PDB entry 2A69 | X-ray diffraction, 2.50 A resolution | chains C and D of the 6 polymer chains in the assembly

# Chain C
Molecule: DNA-directed RNA polymerase beta chain
From: Thermus thermophilus
Notes: EC 2.7.7.6
UniProt: Q8RQE9 (RPOB_THET8); residues 1-1119 here = UniProt positions 1-1119
Sequence (1119 residues; row label = number of the first residue in the row):
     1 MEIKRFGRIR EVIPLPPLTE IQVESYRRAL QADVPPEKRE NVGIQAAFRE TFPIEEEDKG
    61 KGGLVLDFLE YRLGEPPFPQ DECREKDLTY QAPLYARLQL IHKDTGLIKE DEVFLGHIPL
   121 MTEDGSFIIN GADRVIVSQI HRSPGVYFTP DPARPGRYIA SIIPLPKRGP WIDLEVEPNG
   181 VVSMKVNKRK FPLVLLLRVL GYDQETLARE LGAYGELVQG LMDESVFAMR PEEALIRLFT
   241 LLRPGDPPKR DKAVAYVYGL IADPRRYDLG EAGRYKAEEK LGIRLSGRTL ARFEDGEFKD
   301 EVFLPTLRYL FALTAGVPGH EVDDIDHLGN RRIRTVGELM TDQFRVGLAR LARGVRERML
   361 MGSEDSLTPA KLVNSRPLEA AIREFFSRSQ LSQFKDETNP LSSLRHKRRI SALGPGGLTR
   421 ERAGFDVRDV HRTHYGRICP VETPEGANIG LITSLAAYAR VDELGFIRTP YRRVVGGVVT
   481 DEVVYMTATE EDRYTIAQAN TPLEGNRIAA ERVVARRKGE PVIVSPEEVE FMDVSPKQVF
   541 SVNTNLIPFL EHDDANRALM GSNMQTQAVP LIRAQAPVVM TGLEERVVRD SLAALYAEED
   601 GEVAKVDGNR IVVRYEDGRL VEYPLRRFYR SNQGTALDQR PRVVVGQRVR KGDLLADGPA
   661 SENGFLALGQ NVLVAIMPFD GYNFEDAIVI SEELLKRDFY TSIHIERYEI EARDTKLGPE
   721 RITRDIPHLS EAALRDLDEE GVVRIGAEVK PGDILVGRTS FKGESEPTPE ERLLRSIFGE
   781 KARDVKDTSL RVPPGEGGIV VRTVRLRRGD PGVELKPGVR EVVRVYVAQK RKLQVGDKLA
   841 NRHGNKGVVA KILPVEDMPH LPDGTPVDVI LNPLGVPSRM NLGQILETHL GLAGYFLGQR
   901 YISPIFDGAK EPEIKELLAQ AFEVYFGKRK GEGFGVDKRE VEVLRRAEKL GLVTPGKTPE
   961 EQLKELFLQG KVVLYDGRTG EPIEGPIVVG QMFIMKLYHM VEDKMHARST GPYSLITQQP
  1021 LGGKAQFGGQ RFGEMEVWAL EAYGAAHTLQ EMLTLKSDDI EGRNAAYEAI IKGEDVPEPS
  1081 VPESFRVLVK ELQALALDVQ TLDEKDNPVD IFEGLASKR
Ion coordination: Mg2+ site 1: Glu11, Ile13; Mg2+ site 2 near Val12 (its only coordinating residue here); Mg2+ site 3 near Glu75 (its only coordinating residue here); Mg2+ site 4 near Glu210 (its only coordinating residue here); Mg2+ site 5 near Glu301 (its only coordinating residue here); Mg2+ site 6: Leu367, Thr368; Mg2+ site 7 near Arg422 (its only coordinating residue here); Mg2+ site 8: Pro440 (shared with Arg1078(D) of chain D); Mg2+ site 9 near Ala447 (its only coordinating residue here); Mg2+ site 10 near Glu463 (its only coordinating residue here); Mg2+ site 11 near Tyr471 (its only coordinating residue here); Mg2+ site 12: Leu546, Gln565; 13 more Mg2+ sites not listed
Small-molecule neighbours: rifapentine (RPT): Arg134, Val137, Ser389, Gln390, Leu391, Ser392, Gln393, Phe394, Lys395, Asp396, His406, Arg409, Ser411, Leu413, Gly414, Pro444, Ile452, Gln633

# Chain D
Molecule: DNA-directed RNA polymerase beta' chain
From: Thermus thermophilus
Notes: EC 2.7.7.6
UniProt: Q8RQE8 (RPOC_THET8); residues 1-1524 here = UniProt positions 1-1524
Sequence (1524 residues; row label = number of the first residue in the row):
     1 MKKEVRKVRI ALASPEKIRS WSYGEVEKPE TINYRTLKPE RDGLFDERIF GPIKDYECAC
    61 GKYKRQRFEG KVCERCGVEV TKSIVRRYRM GHIELATPAA HIWFVKDVPS KIGTLLDLSA
   121 TELEQVLYFS KYIVLDPKGA ILNGVPVEKR QLLTDEEYRE LRYGKQETYP LPPGVDALVK
   181 DGEEVVKGQE LAPGVVSRLD GVALYRFPRR VRVEYVKKER AGLRLPLAAW VEKEAYKPGE
   241 ILAELPEPYL FRAEEEGVVE LKELEEGAFL VLRREDEPVA TYFLPVGMTP LVVHGEIVEK
   301 GQPLAEAKGL LRMPRQVRAA QVEAEEEGET VYLTLFLEWT EPKDYRVQPH MNVVVPEGAR
   361 VEAGDKIVAA IDPEEEVIAE AEGVVHLHEP ASILVVKARV YPFEDDVEVS TGDRVAPGDV
   421 LADGGKVKSD VYGRVEVDLV RNVVRVVESY DIDARMGAEA IQQLLKELDL EALEKELLEE
   481 MKHPSRARRA KARKRLEVVR AFLDSGNRPE WMILEAVPVL PPDLRPMVQV DGGRFATSDL
   541 NDLYRRLINR NNRLKKLLAQ GAPEIIIRNE KRMLQEAVDA LLDNGRRGAP VTNPGSDRPL
   601 RSLTDILSGK QGRFRQNLLG KRVDYSGRSV IVVGPQLKLH QCGLPKRMAL ELFKPFLLKK
   661 MEEKGIAPNV KAARRMLERQ RDIKDEVWDA LEEVIHGKVV LLNRAPTLHR LGIQAFQPVL
   721 VEGQSIQLHP LVCEAFNADF DGDQMAVHVP LSSFAQAEAR IQMLSAHNLL SPASGEPLAK
   781 PSRDIILGLY YITQVRKEKK GAGLEFATPE EALAAHERGE VALNAPIKVA GRETSVGRLK
   841 YVFANPDEAL LAVAHGIVDL QDVVTVRYMG KRLETSPGRI LFARIVAEAV EDEKVAWELI
   901 QLDVPQEKNS LKDLVYQAFL RLGMEKTARL LDALKYYGFT FSTTSGITIG IDDAVIPEEK
   961 KQYLEEADRK LLQIEQAYEM GFLTDRERYD QILQLWTETT EKVTQAVFKN FEENYPFNPL
  1021 YVMAQSGARG NPQQIRQLCG LRGLMQKPSG ETFEVPVRSS FREGLTVLEY FISSHGARKG
  1081 GADTALRTAD SGYLTRKLVD VTHEIVVREA DCGTTNYISV PLFQPDEVTR SLRLRKRADI
  1141 EAGLYGRVLA REVEVLGVRL EEGRYLSMDD VHLLIKAAEA GEIQEVPVRS PLTCQTRYGV
  1201 CQKCYGYDLS MARPVSIGEA VGIVAAQSIG EPGTQLTMRT FHTGGVAGAA DITQGLPRVI
  1261 ELFEARRPKA KAVISEIDGV VRIEETEEKL SVFVESEGFS KEYKLPKEAR LLVKDGDYVE
  1321 AGQPLTRGAI DPHQLLEAKG PEAVERYLVE EIQKVYRAQG VKLHDKHIEI VVRQMMKYVE
  1381 VTDPGDSRLL EGQVLEKWDV EALNERLIAE GKTPVAWKPL LMGVTKSALS TKSWLSAASF
  1441 QNTTHVLTEA AIAGKKDELI GLKENVILGR LIPAGTGSDF VRFTQVVDQK TLKAIEEARK
  1501 EAVEAKERPA ARRGVKREQP GKQA
Not modelled in the structure: 1, 252-363, 1506-1524
Ion coordination: Mg2+ site 1 near Lys3 (its only coordinating residue here); Mg2+ site 2: Arg9 (shared with Asp1098(C), Gln1100(C) of chain C); Mg2+ site 3: Gly24, Glu25, Val26; Zn2+ site 1: Cys58, Cys60, Cys73, Cys76; Mg2+ site 4 near Val72 (its only coordinating residue here); Mg2+ site 5: Asp107, Asn1442; Mg2+ site 6: Glu183, Arg220; Mg2+ site 7 near Leu250 (its only coordinating residue here); Mg2+ site 8: Ile371, Asp372; Mg2+ site 9: Glu389, Pro390; Mg2+ site 10 near Arg414 (its only coordinating residue here); Mg2+ site 11 near Asp469 (its only coordinating residue here); 34 more Mg2+ sites not listed; 1 more Zn2+ sites not listed

# How chain C and chain D interact
Pairs across the interface - 352 pairs, chain C then chain D:
  Phe425(C) with Lys1079(D); Ala1082(D), hydrophobic; Asp1083(D)
  Arg428(C) with Arg1078(D), hydrogen bond (backbone-side chain); Leu1086(D)
  Asp429(C) with Arg1078(D); Lys1079(D)
  Val430(C) with Ser1074(D); His1075(D), hydrogen bond (backbone-side chain); Arg1078(D)
  Arg432(C) with Lys1047(D); Pro1048(D); Phe1053(D)
  His434(C) with Phe1071(D)
  Tyr435(C) with Leu1068(D), hydrophobic; Phe1071(D), hydrophobic
  Pro440(C) with Arg1078(D), hydrogen bond (backbone-side chain)
  Val441(C) with Arg1078(D)
  Thr443(C) with Arg1078(D)
  Gln498(C) with Val1067(D); Leu1068(D)
  Asn500(C) with Thr1066(D), hydrogen bond; Val1067(D)
  Arg512(C) with Glu975(D), salt bridge
  Arg516(C) with Leu1068(D)
  Gly519(C) with Phe1053(D)
  Glu520(C) with Lys1047(D), salt bridge; Phe1053(D)
  Pro521(C) with Phe1053(D); Val1055(D); Ile1072(D), hydrophobic
  Val539(C) with Val1067(D), hydrophobic; Phe1071(D), hydrophobic
  Phe540(C) with Tyr1070(D), hydrophobic
  Glu551(C) with Gly1064(D); Leu1065(D), hydrogen bond (backbone-backbone)
  His552(C) with Phe1061(D), hydrogen bond (side chain-backbone); Arg1062(D), hydrogen bond (side chain-backbone); Glu1063(D); Gly1064(D), hydrogen bond (side chain-backbone)
  Asp553(C) with Tyr1070(D), hydrogen bond (backbone-side chain)
  Asp554(C) with Phe1061(D); Tyr1070(D)
  Ala555(C) with Tyr1070(D), hydrogen bond (backbone-side chain)
  Ala558(C) with Tyr1070(D)
  Ile676(C) with Ile947(D); Thr948(D); Ile949(D)
  Met677(C) with Thr943(D); Ile947(D)
  Pro678(C) with Ser942(D); Thr943(D); Ile947(D), hydrophobic
  Phe679(C) with Phe939(D); Ser942(D), hydrogen bond (backbone-side chain); Thr943(D)
  Asp680(C) with Pro635(D); Phe939(D); Thr940(D); Thr943(D)
  Gly681(C) with Val633(D); Pro635(D); Phe939(D)
  Tyr682(C) with Val633(D); Pro635(D); Gln636(D), hydrogen bond
  Asn683(C) with Asp784(D)
  Phe684(C) with Pro730(D); Cys733(D), hydrophobic; Phe740(D), hydrophobic; Asp784(D); Phe939(D), hydrophobic
  Glu685(C) with Glu734(D); Ala738(D); Asp739(D), hydrogen bond (side chain-backbone); Phe740(D); Arg783(D), salt bridge
  Asp686(C) with Asp739(D); Phe740(D), hydrogen bond (side chain-backbone)
  Ala687(C) with Val633(D), hydrophobic
  Arg713(C) with Asp531(D); Gly532(D)
  Leu729(C) with Arg675(D)
  Glu748(C) with Arg681(D), salt bridge
  Lys750(C) with Arg681(D)
  Pro751(C) with Gln680(D)
  Asp753(C) with Arg681(D), salt bridge
  Val835(C) with Ser725(D)
  Gly836(C) with Ser725(D), hydrogen bond (backbone-side chain)
  Lys846(C) with Asp741(D), hydrogen bond (side chain-backbone)
  Gly847(C) with Phe740(D)
  Val848(C) with Val632(D), hydrophobic; Phe740(D), hydrogen bond (backbone-backbone); Gly742(D)
  Val849(C) with Val632(D)
  Ala850(C) with Val632(D), hydrophobic; Val633(D), hydrophobic
  Asn872(C) with Asp784(D), hydrogen bond
  Pro873(C) with Ile947(D); Thr948(D); Ile949(D)
  Leu874(C) with Arg783(D); Asp784(D); Leu787(D), hydrophobic; Met1023(D), hydrophobic; Arg1029(D), hydrogen bond (backbone-side chain)
  Val876(C) with Ile949(D), hydrophobic
  Pro877(C) with Ile949(D); Leu1020(D), hydrophobic; Met1023(D), hydrophobic
  Ser878(C) with Arg1029(D), hydrogen bond; Gln1034(D), hydrogen bond (backbone-side chain)
  Arg879(C) with Arg1029(D)
  Met880(C) with Gln1037(D); Phe1061(D), hydrophobic
  Leu882(C) with Gly950(D); Ile951(D), hydrophobic; Ala954(D), hydrophobic
  Ile885(C) with Ile949(D); Gly950(D); Ile951(D)
  Leu886(C) with Ile951(D), hydrophobic
  His889(C) with Gly950(D); Ile951(D)
  Phe906(C) with Val1067(D), hydrophobic
  Glu911(C) with Ile951(D); Asp952(D); Arg1062(D), salt bridge
  Lys915(C) with Asp952(D), salt bridge
  Arg945(C) with Gly856(D), hydrogen bond (side chain-backbone); Ile857(D); Asp859(D), salt bridge
  Arg946(C) with Tyr791(D); Arg796(D); Asp859(D), salt bridge; Leu860(D); Gln861(D), hydrogen bond
  Glu948(C) with Glu798(D)
  Lys949(C) with Arg796(D); Glu798(D); Ile827(D); Lys828(D); Asp859(D), salt bridge; Asp862(D), salt bridge
  Leu950(C) with Glu798(D); Phe1017(D)
  Lys971(C) with Asp953(D), salt bridge
  Ile983(C) with Thr943(D); Thr944(D); Gly946(D)
  Glu984(C) with Tyr791(D); Thr944(D), hydrogen bond (backbone-backbone); Ser945(D); Gly946(D)
  Pro986(C) with Gly946(D)
  Ile987(C) with Gly946(D); Thr948(D)
  Val988(C) with Thr948(D); Ile949(D)
  Glu1002(C) with Gln744(D), hydrogen bond
  Asp1003(C) with Gln724(D)
  Met1005(C) with Arg628(D); Ser629(D); Met648(D), hydrophobic; Gln724(D), hydrogen bond
  His1006(C) with Arg628(D), hydrogen bond (backbone-backbone); Met648(D)
  Ala1007(C) with Ser626(D); Glu651(D); Leu652(D), hydrophobic
  Arg1008(C) with Asp624(D); Ser626(D), hydrogen bond (backbone-backbone)
  Ser1009(C) with Asp624(D); Glu651(D); Lys654(D); Pro655(D)
  Tyr1013(C) with Asp624(D), hydrogen bond
  Leu1015(C) with Arg87(D); Val528(D), hydrophobic
  Ile1016(C) with Arg87(D); Leu524(D); Pro526(D), hydrophobic
  Gln1018(C) with Arg87(D)
  Gln1019(C) with Lys621(D)
  Pro1020(C) with Arg622(D); Asp624(D)
  Gly1029(C) with Arg622(D), hydrogen bond (backbone-side chain); Val623(D); Ser626(D)
  Gln1030(C) with Lys621(D); Arg622(D); Val623(D), hydrogen bond (backbone-backbone); Ser626(D), hydrogen bond (backbone-side chain); Arg628(D), hydrogen bond; Ala746(D)
  Arg1031(C) with Leu619(D); Gly620(D); Lys621(D); Arg622(D)
  Phe1032(C) with Leu619(D); Gly620(D); Lys621(D), hydrogen bond (backbone-backbone); Val623(D), hydrophobic; His748(D)
  Gly1033(C) with Leu619(D)
  Glu1034(C) with Leu618(D); Leu619(D), hydrogen bond (backbone-backbone); Arg1096(D)
  Met1035(C) with Thr707(D)
  Glu1036(C) with Asn703(D); Thr707(D)
  Trp1038(C) with Ile1223(D), hydrophobic; Gln1227(D); Lys1463(D)
  Ala1039(C) with Thr707(D); Arg710(D); Ile713(D), hydrophobic
  Glu1041(C) with Ala1220(D); Leu1462(D); Lys1463(D), salt bridge; Val1466(D)
  Ala1042(C) with Arg710(D); Ala1220(D); Val1224(D), hydrophobic
  Tyr1043(C) with Arg710(D), hydrogen bond (side chain-backbone); Leu711(D); Ile713(D), hydrogen bond (side chain-backbone); Gln762(D); Met763(D), hydrophobic; Asn768(D), hydrogen bond
  Gly1044(C) with Glu758(D); Gln762(D), hydrogen bond (backbone-side chain); Gly1475(D); Thr1476(D), hydrogen bond (backbone-backbone)
  Ala1045(C) with Glu758(D); Gln762(D); Met763(D), hydrophobic
  Ala1046(C) with Glu758(D), hydrogen bond (backbone-side chain); Gly1477(D)
  His1047(C) with Phe754(D); Glu758(D); Leu1471(D)
  Thr1048(C) with Ala755(D), hydrogen bond (side chain-backbone); Glu758(D), hydrogen bond
  Leu1049(C) with Val1466(D), hydrophobic; Ile1472(D), hydrophobic
  Gln1050(C) with Gly1469(D), hydrogen bond (side chain-backbone); Leu1471(D)
  Glu1051(C) with Val749(D); Pro750(D); Leu751(D), hydrogen bond (side chain-backbone); Ser752(D)
  Met1052(C) with Val623(D), hydrophobic; His748(D)
  Leu1053(C) with Lys621(D), hydrogen bond (backbone-side chain)
  Leu1055(C) with Asp624(D)
  Lys1056(C) with Arg622(D); Val623(D); Asp624(D), hydrogen bond (backbone-backbone); Tyr625(D); Val749(D), hydrogen bond (side chain-backbone); Leu751(D)
  Ser1057(C) with Lys621(D); Arg622(D), hydrogen bond (side chain-backbone)
  Asp1058(C) with Lys621(D)
  Glu1061(C) with Ile84(D)
  Arg1063(C) with Asp624(D)
  Tyr1067(C) with Pro655(D), hydrophobic; Leu658(D); Arg674(D), hydrogen bond
  Ile1070(C) with Tyr625(D); Pro655(D), hydrophobic; Phe656(D), hydrophobic
  Ile1071(C) with Pro655(D), hydrophobic; Leu658(D), hydrophobic; Lys659(D); Val670(D), hydrophobic
  Asp1075(C) with Ser752(D); Ser753(D), hydrogen bond (side chain-backbone)
  Val1076(C) with Leu751(D); Ser752(D)
  Pro1082(C) with Leu1468(D)
  Glu1083(C) with Arg87(D), salt bridge; Tyr88(D), hydrogen bond
  Ser1084(C) with Asn617(D); Lys621(D)
  Phe1085(C) with Leu1468(D)
  Arg1086(C) with Tyr88(D), hydrogen bond
  Val1087(C) with Leu524(D), hydrophobic; Arg613(D)
  Leu1088(C) with Ile1467(D), hydrophobic
  Lys1090(C) with Tyr88(D); Met90(D)
  Glu1091(C) with Ile606(D); Arg613(D), salt bridge
  Leu1092(C) with Leu607(D), hydrophobic; Leu1447(D), hydrophobic
  Gln1093(C) with Trp21(D); Pro518(D)
  Ala1094(C) with Pro518(D); Leu581(D); Leu603(D), hydrophobic
  Leu1095(C) with His101(D); Leu582(D); Leu603(D), hydrophobic; Thr604(D); Leu607(D), hydrophobic
  Ala1096(C) with Ala13(D); Trp21(D); His101(D), hydrogen bond (backbone-side chain)
  Leu1097(C) with Ile10(D), hydrophobic; Ala11(D); Trp103(D), hydrophobic; Leu1447(D), hydrophobic; Ala1451(D), hydrophobic
  Asp1098(C) with Arg9(D); Ile10(D); Ala11(D), hydrogen bond (backbone-backbone); Lys17(D), salt bridge; Trp21(D)
  Val1099(C) with Val8(D), hydrophobic; Arg9(D)
  Gln1100(C) with Arg9(D), hydrogen bond (backbone-backbone)
  Thr1101(C) with Val5(D); Lys7(D)
  Leu1102(C) with Arg6(D), hydrogen bond (backbone-backbone); Lys7(D), hydrogen bond (backbone-backbone)
  Asp1103(C) with Lys3(D); Lys7(D)
  Glu1104(C) with Lys3(D); Glu4(D); Lys7(D), hydrogen bond (backbone-side chain)
  Asp1106(C) with Lys7(D), salt bridge; Lys1456(D), salt bridge
  Val1109(C) with Lys3(D); Val5(D), hydrophobic
  Phe1112(C) with Tyr88(D), hydrophobic
  Leu1115(C) with Tyr23(D), hydrogen bond (backbone-side chain); Ile84(D), hydrophobic; Val85(D), hydrophobic; Tyr88(D), hydrophobic; Arg89(D), hydrogen bond (backbone-side chain)
  Ala1116(C) with Tyr23(D), hydrogen bond (backbone-side chain)
  Ser1117(C) with Tyr23(D), hydrogen bond (backbone-side chain); Arg89(D)
  Lys1118(C) with Ser20(D), hydrogen bond (side chain-backbone); Ser22(D); Tyr23(D)
  Arg1119(C) with Tyr23(D); Arg48(D); Glu79(D); Arg89(D)
Other interface residues (no listed pair), chain C (176 interface residues in all): Cys439, Gly450, Val522, Pro536, Leu550, Lys716, Ala733, Gly752, Glu770, Gln834, Glu942, Gly951, Gln969, Arg978, Pro982, Gly985, Thr1010, Thr1017, Leu1040, Thr1054, Ile1060, Lys1072, Gly1073
Other interface residues (no listed pair), chain D (200 interface residues in all): Leu12, Arg19, Arg65, Phe104, Leu520, Pro521, Ser538, Phe614, Gly627, Val630, Pro645, Arg679, Leu701, Ala705, His709, Gln714, Ser782, Ile785, Tyr936, Pro1019, Leu1038, Glu1054, Glu1069, Thr1095, Val1099, Glu1219, Arg1470

# In short
Chain C and chain D form an interface of 176 and 200 residues respectively; the contacts include 64 hydrogen
bonds and 18 salt bridges. Polar contacts include Arg512(C)-Glu975(D), Glu520(C)-Lys1047(D) and
Glu685(C)-Arg783(D). Chain C binds rifapentine. Glu11(C) and Ile13(C) coordinate Mg2+ site 1.
Here chain C is DNA-directed RNA polymerase beta chain and chain D is DNA-directed RNA polymerase beta' chain,
both from Thermus thermophilus. Entry 2A69 (Crystal structure of the T. Thermophilus RNA polymerase holoenzyme
in complex with antibiotic rifapentin) was determined by X-ray diffraction (same publication as 2A68 and
2A6E).
